4F6Z - chain A; structure by X-ray diffraction, 2.00 A resolution.

[Chain A]
Molecule: Beta-lactamase
From: Pseudomonas aeruginosa
UniProtKB: Q79MP6 (Q79MP6_PSEAI); residues 1-228 here correspond to UniProt positions 19-246 (UniProt number = residue number + 18)
Sequence (236 residues; row label = number of the first residue in the row):
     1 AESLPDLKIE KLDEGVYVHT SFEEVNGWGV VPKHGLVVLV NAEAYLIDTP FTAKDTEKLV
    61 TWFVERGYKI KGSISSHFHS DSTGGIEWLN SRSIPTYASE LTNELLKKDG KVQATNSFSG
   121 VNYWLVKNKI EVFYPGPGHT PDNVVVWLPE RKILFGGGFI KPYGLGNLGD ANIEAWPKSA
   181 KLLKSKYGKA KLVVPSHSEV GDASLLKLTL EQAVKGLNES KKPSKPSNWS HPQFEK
Not modelled in the structure: 1-4, 220-230
Construct notes: engineered mutation Gly158 (Cys176 in Q79MP6); expression tag (229-236)
Ion coordination: Zn2+: His77, His79, His139
Residues lining bound ligands: citrate anion (FLC): Lys33, His77, His79, Asp81, His139, Gly157, Gly158, Lys161, Asn167, Ser196, His197

[Overview]
Bound to chain A: citrate anion. His77, His79 and His139 coordinate Zn2+.
Chain A is Beta-lactamase (Pseudomonas aeruginosa); the structure, Mutagenesis of zinc ligand residue Cys221
reveals plasticity in the IMP-1 metallo-b-lactamase active site, was determined by X-ray diffraction together
with 4F6H from the same study.
